Entry 7NJS (electron microscopy, 2.46 A resolution); this record covers chains a and b of the 20 polymer chains in the assembly.

[Chain a]
Protein: ATP synthase subunit a
Organism: Mycolicibacterium smegmatis (strain ATCC 700084 / mc(2)155)
Reference sequence: A0R206 (A0R206_MYCS2); residue numbers follow UniProt; this construct covers 1-252
Chain sequence (252 residues; row label = number of the first residue in the row):
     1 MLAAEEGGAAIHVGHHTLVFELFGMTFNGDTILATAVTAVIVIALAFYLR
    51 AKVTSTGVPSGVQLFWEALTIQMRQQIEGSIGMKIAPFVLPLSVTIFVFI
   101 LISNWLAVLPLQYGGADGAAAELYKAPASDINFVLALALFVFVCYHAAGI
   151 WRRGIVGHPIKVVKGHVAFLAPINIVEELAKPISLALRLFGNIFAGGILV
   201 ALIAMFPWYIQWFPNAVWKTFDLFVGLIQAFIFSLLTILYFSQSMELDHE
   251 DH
Not modelled in the structure: 1-9, 248-252
What the authors report for this chain:
  - catalytic residues: His12, His15, His16, Asp30, Asn104, Gln112, Asp117, Glu122, Lys125, His146, Arg153, Lys161, His166, Asn174, Glu177, Glu178, Lys181, Ser184, Lys219, Asp222, Gln229, Tyr240 (proposed by the authors, not directly observed)

[Chain b]
Protein: ATP synthase subunit b
Organism: Mycolicibacterium smegmatis (strain ATCC 700084 / mc(2)155)
Notes: engineered mutation(s): C-ter 10His tag
Reference sequence: A0R204 (ATPF_MYCS2); numbering as in UniProt (aligned over 1-170)
Chain sequence (180 residues; numbered 1 to 180; the number before each row is that of its first residue):
     1 MGEFSATILAASQAAEEGGGGSNFLIPNGTFFAVLIIFLIVLGVISKWVV
    51 PPISKVLAEREAMLAKTAADNRKSAEQVAAAQADYEKEMAEARAQASALR
   101 DEARAAGRSVVDEKRAQASGEVAQTLTQADQQLSAQGDQVRSGLESSVDG
   151 LSAKLASRILGVDVNSGGTQHHHHHHHHHH
Not modelled in the structure: 1-22, 167-180
Construct notes: expression tag (171-180)

[How chain a and chain b interact]
Pairs across the interface - 62 pairs, chain a then chain b:
  Gly14(a) - Phe24(b)
  Thr26(a) - Asn28(b)
  Thr26(a) - Gly29(b)  hydrogen bond (backbone-backbone)
  Thr26(a) - Thr30(b)
  Phe27(a) - Gly29(b)
  Phe27(a) - Thr30(b)
  Asn28(a) - Asn28(b)
  Asn28(a) - Thr30(b)
  Ile32(a) - Thr30(b)
  Ile32(a) - Ala33(b)  hydrophobic
  Thr35(a) - Val34(b)
  Thr35(a) - Ile37(b)
  Ala39(a) - Ile37(b)  hydrophobic
  Ala39(a) - Val41(b)  hydrophobic
  Val42(a) - Val41(b)  hydrophobic
  Ile43(a) - Val44(b)  hydrophobic
  Ala46(a) - Val44(b)  hydrophobic
  Ala46(a) - Val49(b)  hydrophobic
  Leu49(a) - Ile53(b)  hydrophobic
  Arg50(a) - Trp48(b)
  Ser55(a) - Glu59(b)  hydrogen bond
  Gln63(a) - Val56(b)
  Trp66(a) - Ile45(b)  hydrophobic
  Trp66(a) - Val49(b)  hydrophobic
  Trp66(a) - Ile53(b)  hydrophobic
  Glu67(a) - Ile53(b)
  Glu67(a) - Val56(b)
  Glu67(a) - Leu57(b)
  Glu67(a) - Arg60(b)  salt bridge
  Thr70(a) - Ile53(b)
  Ile71(a) - Leu57(b)  hydrophobic
  Arg74(a) - Leu57(b)
  Pro91(a) - Ile45(b)
  Pro91(a) - Ser46(b)
  Pro91(a) - Val50(b)  hydrophobic
  Val94(a) - Ile45(b)  hydrophobic
  Val94(a) - Val50(b)  hydrophobic
  Thr95(a) - Phe38(b)
  Thr95(a) - Val41(b)
  Thr95(a) - Leu42(b)
  Thr95(a) - Ile45(b)
  Ile96(a) - Phe38(b)  hydrophobic
  Phe99(a) - Phe38(b)  hydrophobic
  Phe99(a) - Val41(b)  hydrophobic
  Ile131(a) - Phe24(b)
  Ile131(a) - Leu25(b)
  Ile131(a) - Ile26(b)
  Asn132(a) - Pro27(b)
  Asn132(a) - Asn28(b)  hydrogen bond (side chain-backbone)
  Asn132(a) - Thr30(b)  hydrogen bond
  Asn132(a) - Phe31(b)
  Phe133(a) - Val34(b)  hydrophobic
  Leu135(a) - Pro27(b)  hydrophobic
  Leu135(a) - Phe31(b)
  Ala136(a) - Phe31(b)  hydrophobic
  Ala136(a) - Val34(b)  hydrophobic
  Leu137(a) - Phe38(b)  hydrophobic
  Leu139(a) - Phe31(b)  hydrophobic
  Phe140(a) - Phe38(b)  hydrophobic
  Phe140(a) - Leu39(b)  hydrophobic
  Phe140(a) - Leu42(b)  hydrophobic
  Phe190(a) - Phe24(b)  hydrophobic
Interface residues without a listed pair, chain a (43 interface residues in all): Val13, Met25, Thr31, Phe47, Val53, Pro59, Leu90, Leu92, Asp130, Phe194
Interface residues without a listed pair, chain b (29 interface residues in all): Phe32, Leu35, Pro52

[Summary]
The interface between chain a and chain b involves 43 residues on one side and 29 on the other, with 4
hydrogen bonds and 1 salt bridge. Polar contacts include Glu67(a)-Arg60(b), Ser55(a)-Glu59(b) and
Asn132(a)-Asn28(b). From the paper: catalytic residues His12(a), His15(a) and His16(a) among others.
Chain a is ATP synthase subunit a and chain b is ATP synthase subunit b, both from Mycolicibacterium smegmatis
(strain ATCC 700084 / mc(2)155); the structure, Mycobacterium smegmatis ATP synthase state 3c, was determined
by electron microscopy together with 7NJK, 7NJL, 7NJM, 7NJN, 7NJO, 7NJP and 20 further entries from the same
study.
